8YJF - chains A and E of the 8 polymer chains in the assembly; structure by X-ray diffraction, 4.40 A resolution (low resolution: residue-level contacts below are approximate; hydrogen-bond / salt-bridge calls are withheld).

[Chain A]
Name: FACT complex subunit SPT16
Source organism: Homo sapiens
UniProt: Q9Y5B9 (SP16H_HUMAN); numbering as in UniProt (aligned over 644-988)
Chain sequence (350 residues; each row starts with the number of its first residue):
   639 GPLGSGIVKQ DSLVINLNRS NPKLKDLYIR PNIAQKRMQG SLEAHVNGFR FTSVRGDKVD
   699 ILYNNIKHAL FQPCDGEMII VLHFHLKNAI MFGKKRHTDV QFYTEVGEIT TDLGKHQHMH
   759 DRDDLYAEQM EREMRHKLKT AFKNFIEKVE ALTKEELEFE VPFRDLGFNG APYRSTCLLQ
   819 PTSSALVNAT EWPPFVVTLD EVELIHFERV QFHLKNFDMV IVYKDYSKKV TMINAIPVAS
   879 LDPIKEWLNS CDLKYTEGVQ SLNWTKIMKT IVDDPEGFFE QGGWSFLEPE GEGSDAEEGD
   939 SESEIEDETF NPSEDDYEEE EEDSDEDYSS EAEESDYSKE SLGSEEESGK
Disordered / not traced: 639-645, 927-939, 966-988
Differences from the reference sequence: expression tag (639-643)
Swiss-Prot annotation at these positions:
  - modified residue: Ser650 (Phosphoserine), Ser658 (Phosphoserine), Lys732 (N6-acetyllysine), Lys786 (N6-acetyllysine), Thr903 (Phosphothreonine), Lys904 (N6-acetyllysine), Ser979 (Phosphoserine), Ser982 (Phosphoserine), Ser986 (Phosphoserine)
  - cross-link: Lys647 (Glycyl lysine isopeptide (Lys-Gly) (interchain with G-Cter in SUMO2))

[Chain E]
Name: Histone H3.1
Source organism: Homo sapiens
UniProt: P68431 (H31_HUMAN); residues 56-135 here correspond to UniProt positions 57-136 (UniProt number = residue number + 1)
Chain sequence (81 residues; numbered 55 to 135; the number before each row is that of its first residue):
    55 MKSTELLIRK LPFQRLVREI AQDFKTDLRF QSSAVMALQE ACEAYLVGLF EDTNLCAIHA
   115 KRVTIMPKDI QLARRIRGER A
Disordered / not traced: 55-57
Differences from the reference sequence: initiating methionine (55)
Swiss-Prot annotation at these positions:
  - modified residue: Lys56 (N6,N6,N6-trimethyllysine), Ser57 (Phosphoserine), Lys64 (N6-(2-hydroxyisobutyryl)lysine), Lys79 (N6,N6,N6-trimethyllysine), Thr80 (Phosphothreonine), Ser86 (Phosphoserine), Thr107 (Phosphothreonine), Lys115 (N6-acetyllysine), Lys122 (N6-(2-hydroxyisobutyryl)lysine)

[How chain A and chain E interact]
Pairs across the interface (15; chain A residue first):
  Ala809(A) - Ile112(E)
  Arg812(A) - Ile112(E)
  Arg812(A) - Lys115(E)
  Arg812(A) - Val117(E)
  Ser813(A) - Ile112(E)
  Thr814(A) - Ile112(E)
  Arg847(A) - Glu105(E)
  Leu852(A) - Glu105(E)
  Lys853(A) - Glu105(E)
  Lys853(A) - Asp106(E)
  Lys853(A) - Arg131(E)
  Asn854(A) - Glu105(E)
  Asn854(A) - Leu109(E)
  Gln898(A) - Glu59(E)
  Glu944(A) - Thr58(E)
Other interface residues (no listed pair), chain A (11 interface residues in all): Ala873
Other interface residues (no listed pair), chain E (13 interface residues in all): Val101, Gly102, His113, Arg116

[Summary]
Chain A and chain E form an interface of 11 and 13 residues respectively.
Chain A is FACT complex subunit SPT16 and chain E is Histone H3.1, both from Homo sapiens; the structure,
Structure of human SPT16 MD-CTD and MCM2 HBD chaperoning a histone H3-H4 tetramer and an H2A-H2B ..., was
determined by X-ray diffraction (same publication as 8YJM).
